6UMJ - chains H and L; structure by X-ray diffraction, 2.70 A resolution.

# Chain H
Molecule: erenumab Fab heavy chain, IgG1
Organism: Homo sapiens
Notes: antibody fragment or engineered binder
Sequence (237 residues; numbered 1 to 237; the number before each row is that of its first residue):
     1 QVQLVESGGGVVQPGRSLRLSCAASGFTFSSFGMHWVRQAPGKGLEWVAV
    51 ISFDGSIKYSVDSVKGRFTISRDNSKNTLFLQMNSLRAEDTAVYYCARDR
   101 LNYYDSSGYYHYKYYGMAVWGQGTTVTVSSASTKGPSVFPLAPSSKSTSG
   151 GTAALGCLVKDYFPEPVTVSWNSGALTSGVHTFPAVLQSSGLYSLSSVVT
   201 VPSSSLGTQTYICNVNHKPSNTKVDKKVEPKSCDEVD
Unresolved in the structure: 234-237
Disulfide bonds: Cys22-Cys96, Cys157-Cys213
Small-molecule neighbours: 1,3-butanediol (BU2): Gly33, His35, Val50, Ser52, Ile57, Asp99, Tyr104, Tyr112

# Chain L
Molecule: erenumab Fab light chain, IgG1
Organism: Homo sapiens
Notes: antibody fragment or engineered binder
Sequence (216 residues; row label = number of the first residue in the row):
     1 QSVLTQPPSVSAAPGQKVTISCSGSSSNIGNNYVSWYQQLPGTAPKLLIY
    51 DNNKRPSGIPDRFSGSKSGTSTTLGITGLQTGDEADYYCGTWDSRLSAVV
   101 FGGGTKLTVLGQPKANPTVTLFPPSSEELQANKATLVCLISDFYPGAVTV
   151 AWKADGSPVKAGVETTKPSKQSNNKYAASSYLSLTPEQWKSHRSYSCQVT
   201 HEGSTVEKTVAPTECS
Unresolved in the structure: 216
Disulfide bonds: Cys22-Cys89, Cys138-Cys197

# Chain H / chain L interface
Contacting residue pairs (86; chain H residue first):
  Gln39(H) with Gln39(L), hydrogen bond; Tyr88(L), hydrogen bond
  Lys43(H) with Tyr88(L)
  Gly44(H) with Tyr88(L)
  Leu45(H) with Pro45(L), hydrophobic; Tyr88(L), hydrophobic; Phe101(L)
  Trp47(H) with Ala98(L), hydrophobic; Val99(L); Phe101(L)
  Tyr59(H) with Trp92(L), hydrophobic; Ser97(L)
  Tyr95(H) with Gln39(L), hydrogen bond; Thr43(L); Ala44(L), hydrophobic; Pro45(L)
  Arg100(H) with Tyr50(L); Asp51(L), salt bridge
  Tyr110(H) with Trp92(L), hydrogen bond (backbone-side chain); Ser94(L); Ser97(L)
  His111(H) with Ser94(L)
  Tyr112(H) with Asn32(L), hydrogen bond (backbone-side chain); Trp92(L), hydrophobic
  Lys113(H) with Asn32(L); Tyr33(L)
  Tyr114(H) with Asn32(L), hydrogen bond (backbone-side chain); Tyr33(L); Ser35(L); Tyr37(L), hydrogen bond; Asp51(L); Gly90(L); Thr91(L); Trp92(L); Val99(L), hydrophobic
  Tyr115(H) with Tyr50(L); Asp51(L)
  Gly116(H) with Ser35(L); Tyr37(L)
  Met117(H) with Tyr37(L), hydrogen bond (backbone-side chain); Leu47(L); Val99(L), hydrophobic; Phe101(L), hydrophobic
  Ala118(H) with Leu47(L), hydrophobic
  Trp120(H) with Tyr37(L); Pro45(L)
  Gly121(H) with Ala44(L)
  Val138(H) with Glu127(L)
  Phe139(H) with Ser125(L); Glu127(L); Glu128(L)
  Pro140(H) with Ser125(L); Glu127(L)
  Leu141(H) with Phe122(L)
  Ala142(H) with Phe122(L)
  Lys146(H) with Thr209(L), hydrogen bond (side chain-backbone); Glu214(L), salt bridge
  Ser147(H) with Phe122(L)
  Ala154(H) with Phe122(L)
  Leu158(H) with Glu128(L); Thr135(L); Tyr181(L), hydrophobic
  Lys160(H) with Glu128(L); Thr135(L), hydrogen bond; Ser183(L)
  Phe183(H) with Leu139(L), hydrophobic; Ile140(L); Ala177(L), hydrophobic; Ala178(L)
  Pro184(H) with Ser169(L)
  Ala185(H) with Thr166(L)
  Val186(H) with Glu164(L); Thr166(L); Tyr181(L), hydrophobic
  Leu187(H) with Glu164(L)
  Gln188(H) with Glu164(L)
  Ser189(H) with Glu164(L), hydrogen bond (backbone-side chain)
  Leu195(H) with Tyr181(L)
  Ser196(H) with Val137(L); Tyr181(L), hydrogen bond (backbone-side chain)
  Val198(H) with Leu139(L), hydrophobic
  Lys226(H) with Glu127(L), salt bridge
  Lys231(H) with Ser126(L); Cys215(L)
  Ser232(H) with Cys215(L)
  Cys233(H) with Cys215(L), hydrophobic
Also at the interface, not in a pair above, chain H (50 interface residues in all): His35, Val37, Gly42, Tyr109, Gln122, Leu155, Ser194
Also at the interface, not in a pair above, chain L (47 interface residues in all): Asn31, Arg95, Gly103, Thr120, Thr165, Lys167, Ser179, Val210

# Summary
The interface between chain H and chain L involves 50 residues on one side and 47 on the other, with 12
hydrogen bonds and 3 salt bridges. Polar pairs include Arg100(H)-Asp51(L), Lys146(H)-Glu214(L) and
Lys226(H)-Glu127(L). Chain H binds 1,3-butanediol.
Here chain H is erenumab Fab heavy chain, IgG1 and chain L is erenumab Fab light chain, IgG1, both from Homo
sapiens. Entry 6UMJ (Crystal structure of erenumab Fab-c) was determined by X-ray diffraction (same
publication as 6UMG, 6UMH and 6UMI).
